Entry 7UTN (electron microscopy, 2.74 A resolution); this record covers chains D and C of the 4 polymer chains in the assembly.

== Chain D ==
Protein: IscB
Source organism: synthetic construct
Amino-acid sequence (495 residues; numbered 1 to 495; the number before each row is that of its first residue):
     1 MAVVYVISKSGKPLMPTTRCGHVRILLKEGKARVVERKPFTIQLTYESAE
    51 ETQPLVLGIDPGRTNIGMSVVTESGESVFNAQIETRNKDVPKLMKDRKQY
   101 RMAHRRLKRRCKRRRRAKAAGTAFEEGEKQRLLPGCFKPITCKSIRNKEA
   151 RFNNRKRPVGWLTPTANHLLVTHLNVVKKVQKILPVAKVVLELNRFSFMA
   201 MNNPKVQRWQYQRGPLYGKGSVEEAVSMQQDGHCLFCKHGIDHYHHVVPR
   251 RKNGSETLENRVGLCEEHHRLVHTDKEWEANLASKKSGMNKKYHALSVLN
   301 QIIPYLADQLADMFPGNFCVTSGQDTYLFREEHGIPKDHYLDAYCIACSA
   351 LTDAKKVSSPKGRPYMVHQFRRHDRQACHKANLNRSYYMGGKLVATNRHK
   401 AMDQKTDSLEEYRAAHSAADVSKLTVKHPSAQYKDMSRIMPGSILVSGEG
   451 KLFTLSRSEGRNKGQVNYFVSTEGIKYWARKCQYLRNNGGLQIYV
Unresolved in the structure: 200-296, 495
What the authors report for this chain:
  - binding site for DNA target strand: Lys-380, Tyr-468, Trp-478
  - specificity-determining residues: Lys-380, Tyr-468, Trp-478
  - binding site for DNA non-target strand: Glu-459, Gly-460

== Chain C ==
Molecule: 222-nt RNA strand
Source organism: synthetic construct
Sequence (222 nucleotides; row label = number of the first residue in the row):
     1 AAAAGAGUGAACGAGAGGCUCUUCCAACUUUAUGGUUGCGACCGUAGGUU
    51 GAAAGAGCACAGGCUGAGACAUUCGUAAGGCCGAAAGACCGGACGCACCC
   101 UGGGAUUUCCCCAGUCCCCGGAACUGCAUAGCGGAUGCCAGUUGAUGGAG
   151 CAAUCUAUCAGAUAAGCCAGGGGGAACAAUCACCUCUCUGUAUCAGAGAG
   201 AGUUUUACAAAAGGAGGAACGG
Unresolved in the structure: 31-45, 147-155, 209-222

== Interface between chain D and chain C ==
Residue-residue contacts - 234 pairs, chain D then chain C:
  Ala-2(D) / C183(C)  sugar contact
  Val-4(D) / A182(C)  base contact
  Val-6(D) / U206(C)  sugar contact
  Leu-14(D) / U206(C)  phosphate contact
  Leu-14(D) / A207(C)  phosphate contact
  Met-15(D) / U206(C)  hydrogen bond to the sugar
  Met-15(D) / A207(C)  base contact
  Pro-16(D) / U206(C)  base contact
  Thr-17(D) / U206(C)  hydrogen bond to the base
  Arg-19(D) / U204(C)  salt bridge to the phosphate
  Arg-19(D) / U205(C)  salt bridge to the phosphate
  Arg-19(D) / U206(C)  base contact
  Cys-20(D) / A182(C)  hydrogen bond to the base
  Cys-20(D) / C183(C)  base contact
  Cys-20(D) / G202(C)  hydrogen bond to the base
  Gly-21(D) / G202(C)  base contact
  His-22(D) / A201(C)  base contact
  His-22(D) / U205(C)  phosphate contact
  His-22(D) / U206(C)  salt bridge to the phosphate
  Val-23(D) / A182(C)  base contact
  Arg-24(D) / A182(C)  base contact
  Arg-24(D) / G200(C)  base contact
  Arg-24(D) / A201(C)  salt bridge to the phosphate
  Arg-24(D) / G202(C)  hydrogen bond to the base
  Ile-25(D) / A201(C)  base contact
  Leu-27(D) / C181(C)  base contact
  Lys-28(D) / A201(C)  salt bridge to the phosphate
  Val-34(D) / U180(C)  base contact
  Val-35(D) / U180(C)  base contact
  Glu-36(D) / A178(C)  base contact
  Glu-36(D) / U180(C)  base contact
  Arg-37(D) / A178(C)  base contact
  Arg-37(D) / U180(C)  hydrogen bond to the sugar
  Arg-37(D) / C181(C)  phosphate contact
  Phe-40(D) / A182(C)  base contact
  Tyr-46(D) / U206(C)  hydrogen bond to the phosphate
  Ser-48(D) / A207(C)  phosphate contact
  Ala-49(D) / A207(C)  phosphate contact
  Glu-50(D) / A207(C)  phosphate contact
  Glu-51(D) / A207(C)  phosphate contact
  Glu-51(D) / C208(C)  phosphate contact
  Gln-53(D) / A207(C)  hydrogen bond to the sugar
  Gln-53(D) / C208(C)  base contact
  Arg-86(D) / G172(C)  salt bridge to the phosphate
  Arg-86(D) / G173(C)  salt bridge to the phosphate
  Val-90(D) / G171(C)  sugar contact
  Pro-91(D) / U8(C)  phosphate contact
  Pro-91(D) / G9(C)  phosphate contact
  Leu-93(D) / G172(C)  phosphate contact
  Met-94(D) / G9(C)  phosphate contact
  Met-94(D) / G171(C)  sugar contact
  Arg-97(D) / A10(C)  salt bridge to the phosphate
  Arg-97(D) / A113(C)  base contact
  Arg-97(D) / A169(C)  salt bridge to the phosphate
  Arg-97(D) / G170(C)  salt bridge to the phosphate
  Arg-97(D) / G171(C)  sugar contact
  Lys-98(D) / A10(C)  phosphate contact
  Tyr-100(D) / G170(C)  stacking on the base
  Arg-101(D) / A10(C)  salt bridge to the phosphate
  Arg-101(D) / A11(C)  salt bridge to the phosphate
  Met-102(D) / A11(C)  phosphate contact
  His-104(D) / C60(C)  salt bridge to the phosphate
  His-104(D) / G170(C)  hydrogen bond to the base
  Arg-105(D) / A11(C)  salt bridge to the phosphate
  Arg-105(D) / C12(C)  salt bridge to the phosphate
  Arg-105(D) / U115(C)  hydrogen bond to the sugar
  Arg-105(D) / C168(C)  salt bridge to the phosphate
  Arg-105(D) / A169(C)  salt bridge to the phosphate
  Arg-106(D) / A14(C)  salt bridge to the phosphate
  Arg-106(D) / G15(C)  salt bridge to the phosphate
  Leu-107(D) / A59(C)  sugar contact
  Lys-108(D) / A59(C)  salt bridge to the phosphate
  Lys-108(D) / C60(C)  salt bridge to the phosphate
  Lys-108(D) / A169(C)  base contact
  Arg-109(D) / C12(C)  salt bridge to the phosphate
  Arg-109(D) / G166(C)  phosphate contact
  Arg-109(D) / C167(C)  salt bridge to the phosphate
  Arg-109(D) / C168(C)  salt bridge to the phosphate
  Arg-110(D) / G13(C)  salt bridge to the phosphate
  Arg-110(D) / A14(C)  salt bridge to the phosphate
  Lys-112(D) / A59(C)  salt bridge to the phosphate
  Lys-112(D) / A165(C)  sugar contact
  Arg-113(D) / A69(C)  sugar contact
  Arg-113(D) / A165(C)  sugar contact
  Arg-113(D) / G166(C)  salt bridge to the phosphate
  Arg-113(D) / C167(C)  salt bridge to the phosphate
  Arg-114(D) / A14(C)  salt bridge to the phosphate
  Arg-114(D) / G15(C)  salt bridge to the phosphate
  Arg-115(D) / G57(C)  phosphate contact
  Arg-115(D) / C58(C)  salt bridge to the phosphate
  Arg-116(D) / G57(C)  phosphate contact
  Arg-116(D) / C58(C)  salt bridge to the phosphate
  Arg-116(D) / A165(C)  salt bridge to the phosphate
  Ala-117(D) / A165(C)  base contact
  Ala-119(D) / G57(C)  phosphate contact
  Ala-120(D) / C138(C)  sugar contact
  Thr-122(D) / C70(C)  hydrogen bond to the sugar
  Thr-122(D) / A71(C)  sugar contact
  Thr-122(D) / G137(C)  base contact
  Thr-122(D) / A165(C)  hydrogen bond to the base
  Phe-124(D) / A71(C)  phosphate contact
  Arg-131(D) / A130(C)  salt bridge to the phosphate
  Arg-131(D) / G131(C)  salt bridge to the phosphate
  Leu-132(D) / U129(C)  hydrogen bond to the sugar
  Leu-133(D) / A130(C)  sugar contact
  Pro-134(D) / C127(C)  phosphate contact
  Pro-134(D) / A128(C)  phosphate contact
  Pro-134(D) / A130(C)  sugar contact
  Thr-141(D) / G13(C)  hydrogen bond to the sugar
  Thr-141(D) / A14(C)  phosphate contact
  Cys-142(D) / A14(C)  phosphate contact
  Lys-143(D) / A14(C)  hydrogen bond to the phosphate
  Lys-143(D) / G15(C)  salt bridge to the phosphate
  Ile-145(D) / C70(C)  sugar contact
  Ile-145(D) / A71(C)  phosphate contact
  Arg-146(D) / C70(C)  phosphate contact
  Arg-146(D) / A71(C)  salt bridge to the phosphate
  Asn-147(D) / C12(C)  hydrogen bond to the sugar
  Asn-147(D) / G13(C)  sugar contact
  Lys-148(D) / C12(C)  salt bridge to the phosphate
  Lys-148(D) / G13(C)  hydrogen bond to the phosphate
  Lys-148(D) / C167(C)  salt bridge to the phosphate
  Glu-149(D) / A11(C)  sugar contact
  Glu-149(D) / C12(C)  sugar contact
  Glu-149(D) / C98(C)  base contact
  Glu-149(D) / G131(C)  sugar contact
  Ala-150(D) / A11(C)  sugar contact
  Ala-150(D) / C12(C)  sugar contact
  Ala-150(D) / C98(C)  hydrogen bond to the base
  Arg-151(D) / A11(C)  hydrogen bond to the sugar
  Arg-151(D) / C98(C)  salt bridge to the phosphate
  Arg-151(D) / C116(C)  salt bridge to the phosphate
  Arg-151(D) / C117(C)  salt bridge to the phosphate
  Phe-152(D) / A11(C)  base contact
  Phe-152(D) / C98(C)  base contact
  Asn-153(D) / C98(C)  hydrogen bond to the base
  Asn-153(D) / G126(C)  sugar contact
  Asn-154(D) / C98(C)  hydrogen bond to the sugar
  Asn-154(D) / C99(C)  hydrogen bond to the sugar
  Asn-154(D) / U125(C)  hydrogen bond to the base
  Asn-154(D) / G126(C)  hydrogen bond to the sugar
  Arg-155(D) / A10(C)  hydrogen bond to the sugar
  Arg-155(D) / A11(C)  sugar contact
  Arg-155(D) / C98(C)  hydrogen bond to the base
  Arg-155(D) / C99(C)  phosphate contact
  Arg-155(D) / U115(C)  salt bridge to the phosphate
  Arg-155(D) / C116(C)  salt bridge to the phosphate
  Lys-156(D) / C99(C)  hydrogen bond to the phosphate
  Lys-156(D) / U125(C)  sugar contact
  Arg-157(D) / G9(C)  hydrogen bond to the base
  Trp-161(D) / G9(C)  sugar contact
  Trp-161(D) / A113(C)  phosphate contact
  Trp-161(D) / G114(C)  hydrogen bond to the phosphate
  Thr-163(D) / U8(C)  phosphate contact
  Pro-164(D) / G9(C)  phosphate contact
  Thr-165(D) / G9(C)  hydrogen bond to the phosphate
  His-168(D) / G172(C)  hydrogen bond to the phosphate
  His-168(D) / G173(C)  salt bridge to the phosphate
  Val-171(D) / G173(C)  sugar contact
  Asn-175(D) / G173(C)  hydrogen bond to the phosphate
  Asn-175(D) / G174(C)  hydrogen bond to the phosphate
  Phe-198(D) / G5(C)  hydrogen bond to the sugar
  Phe-198(D) / A6(C)  sugar contact
  Met-199(D) / G5(C)  sugar contact
  Ser-297(D) / A6(C)  sugar contact
  Val-298(D) / G7(C)  sugar contact
  Gln-301(D) / G7(C)  base contact
  Arg-371(D) / G171(C)  salt bridge to the phosphate
  Arg-371(D) / G172(C)  salt bridge to the phosphate
  Arg-371(D) / G173(C)  phosphate contact
  Arg-372(D) / G173(C)  hydrogen bond to the phosphate
  Arg-372(D) / G174(C)  salt bridge to the phosphate
  Arg-372(D) / A175(C)  salt bridge to the phosphate
  Arg-372(D) / A176(C)  base contact
  His-373(D) / G172(C)  phosphate contact
  His-373(D) / G173(C)  hydrogen bond to the base
  Arg-375(D) / C60(C)  hydrogen bond to the base
  Arg-375(D) / G170(C)  sugar contact
  Arg-375(D) / G171(C)  hydrogen bond to the base
  Arg-375(D) / G172(C)  hydrogen bond to the base
  Gln-376(D) / C60(C)  base contact
  Gln-376(D) / G170(C)  hydrogen bond to the base
  Ala-377(D) / C60(C)  base contact
  Ala-377(D) / A61(C)  base contact
  Cys-378(D) / C60(C)  sugar contact
  Cys-378(D) / G170(C)  base contact
  Leu-383(D) / G17(C)  base contact
  Leu-383(D) / G18(C)  sugar contact
  Arg-385(D) / C19(C)  salt bridge to the phosphate
  Arg-385(D) / G51(C)  salt bridge to the phosphate
  Tyr-387(D) / U50(C)  phosphate contact
  Tyr-387(D) / G51(C)  hydrogen bond to the phosphate
  Asn-397(D) / G17(C)  sugar contact
  Asn-397(D) / G18(C)  sugar contact
  Arg-398(D) / G18(C)  salt bridge to the phosphate
  Arg-398(D) / C19(C)  salt bridge to the phosphate
  Arg-398(D) / A52(C)  phosphate contact
  His-399(D) / G17(C)  phosphate contact
  Lys-400(D) / A16(C)  hydrogen bond to the sugar
  Ala-401(D) / A16(C)  sugar contact
  Ala-401(D) / G17(C)  sugar contact
  Met-402(D) / G15(C)  base contact
  Met-402(D) / A16(C)  hydrogen bond to the base
  Leu-409(D) / G51(C)  sugar contact
  Arg-413(D) / G51(C)  sugar contact
  Arg-413(D) / A52(C)  sugar contact
  Ala-418(D) / A27(C)  hydrogen bond to the sugar
  Ala-419(D) / A27(C)  sugar contact
  Val-421(D) / U50(C)  hydrogen bond to the sugar
  Val-421(D) / G51(C)  sugar contact
  Ser-422(D) / A27(C)  hydrogen bond to the sugar
  Ser-422(D) / C28(C)  sugar contact
  Ser-422(D) / U49(C)  base contact
  Ser-422(D) / U50(C)  base contact
  Lys-423(D) / C28(C)  hydrogen bond to the sugar
  Leu-424(D) / U49(C)  sugar contact
  Leu-424(D) / U50(C)  sugar contact
  Val-426(D) / U50(C)  phosphate contact
  His-428(D) / G18(C)  phosphate contact
  His-428(D) / C19(C)  salt bridge to the phosphate
  Tyr-433(D) / C60(C)  sugar contact
  Met-436(D) / A61(C)  base contact
  Ile-444(D) / A178(C)  base contact
  Val-446(D) / A179(C)  base contact
  Leu-452(D) / A178(C)  base contact
  Gln-483(D) / A179(C)  hydrogen bond to the base
  Leu-485(D) / A178(C)  base contact
  Arg-486(D) / C177(C)  base contact
  Arg-486(D) / A178(C)  hydrogen bond to the phosphate
  Asn-487(D) / A176(C)  hydrogen bond to the base
  Asn-487(D) / C177(C)  hydrogen bond to the base
  Asn-488(D) / A176(C)  hydrogen bond to the base
  Gly-490(D) / G174(C)  phosphate contact
  Leu-491(D) / G174(C)  phosphate contact
Other interface residues (no listed pair), chain D (135 interface residues in all): Met-1, Leu-44, Arg-63, Asp-96, Ala-123, Ile-140, Lys-182, Gln-369, Phe-370, Asp-374, Tyr-484
Other interface residues (no listed pair), chain C (81 interface residues in all): U20, U29, A53, U72, A97, C110, C112, C184, U203
The authors on this interface:
  - interface residues, chain C: U8(C)

== Overview ==
135 residues of chain D and 81 residues of chain C are in contact, with 52 hydrogen bonds, 55 salt bridges and
1 aromatic stacking contact. Polar pairs include Thr-17(D)/U206(C), Cys-20(D)/A182(C) and Cys-20(D)/G202(C).
The paper reports a binding site for DNA target strand at Lys-380(D), Tyr-468(D) and Trp-478(D); a binding
site for DNA non-target strand at Glu-459(D) and Gly-460(D).
Chain D is IscB and chain C is a 222-nt RNA strand, both from synthetic construct; the structure, IscB and
wRNA bound to Target DNA, was determined by electron microscopy, deposited together with 8CSZ and 8CTL.
